8JH4 - chains A and P of the 23 polymer chains in the assembly; structure by electron microscopy, 3.20 A resolution.

# Chain A
Protein: DNA-directed RNA polymerase subunit
Source organism: Komagataella phaffii
Notes: EC 2.7.7.6
UniProt: C4R4Y0 (C4R4Y0_KOMPG); residues 1-1743 here = UniProt positions 1-1743
Sequence (1743 residues; row label = number of the first residue in the row):
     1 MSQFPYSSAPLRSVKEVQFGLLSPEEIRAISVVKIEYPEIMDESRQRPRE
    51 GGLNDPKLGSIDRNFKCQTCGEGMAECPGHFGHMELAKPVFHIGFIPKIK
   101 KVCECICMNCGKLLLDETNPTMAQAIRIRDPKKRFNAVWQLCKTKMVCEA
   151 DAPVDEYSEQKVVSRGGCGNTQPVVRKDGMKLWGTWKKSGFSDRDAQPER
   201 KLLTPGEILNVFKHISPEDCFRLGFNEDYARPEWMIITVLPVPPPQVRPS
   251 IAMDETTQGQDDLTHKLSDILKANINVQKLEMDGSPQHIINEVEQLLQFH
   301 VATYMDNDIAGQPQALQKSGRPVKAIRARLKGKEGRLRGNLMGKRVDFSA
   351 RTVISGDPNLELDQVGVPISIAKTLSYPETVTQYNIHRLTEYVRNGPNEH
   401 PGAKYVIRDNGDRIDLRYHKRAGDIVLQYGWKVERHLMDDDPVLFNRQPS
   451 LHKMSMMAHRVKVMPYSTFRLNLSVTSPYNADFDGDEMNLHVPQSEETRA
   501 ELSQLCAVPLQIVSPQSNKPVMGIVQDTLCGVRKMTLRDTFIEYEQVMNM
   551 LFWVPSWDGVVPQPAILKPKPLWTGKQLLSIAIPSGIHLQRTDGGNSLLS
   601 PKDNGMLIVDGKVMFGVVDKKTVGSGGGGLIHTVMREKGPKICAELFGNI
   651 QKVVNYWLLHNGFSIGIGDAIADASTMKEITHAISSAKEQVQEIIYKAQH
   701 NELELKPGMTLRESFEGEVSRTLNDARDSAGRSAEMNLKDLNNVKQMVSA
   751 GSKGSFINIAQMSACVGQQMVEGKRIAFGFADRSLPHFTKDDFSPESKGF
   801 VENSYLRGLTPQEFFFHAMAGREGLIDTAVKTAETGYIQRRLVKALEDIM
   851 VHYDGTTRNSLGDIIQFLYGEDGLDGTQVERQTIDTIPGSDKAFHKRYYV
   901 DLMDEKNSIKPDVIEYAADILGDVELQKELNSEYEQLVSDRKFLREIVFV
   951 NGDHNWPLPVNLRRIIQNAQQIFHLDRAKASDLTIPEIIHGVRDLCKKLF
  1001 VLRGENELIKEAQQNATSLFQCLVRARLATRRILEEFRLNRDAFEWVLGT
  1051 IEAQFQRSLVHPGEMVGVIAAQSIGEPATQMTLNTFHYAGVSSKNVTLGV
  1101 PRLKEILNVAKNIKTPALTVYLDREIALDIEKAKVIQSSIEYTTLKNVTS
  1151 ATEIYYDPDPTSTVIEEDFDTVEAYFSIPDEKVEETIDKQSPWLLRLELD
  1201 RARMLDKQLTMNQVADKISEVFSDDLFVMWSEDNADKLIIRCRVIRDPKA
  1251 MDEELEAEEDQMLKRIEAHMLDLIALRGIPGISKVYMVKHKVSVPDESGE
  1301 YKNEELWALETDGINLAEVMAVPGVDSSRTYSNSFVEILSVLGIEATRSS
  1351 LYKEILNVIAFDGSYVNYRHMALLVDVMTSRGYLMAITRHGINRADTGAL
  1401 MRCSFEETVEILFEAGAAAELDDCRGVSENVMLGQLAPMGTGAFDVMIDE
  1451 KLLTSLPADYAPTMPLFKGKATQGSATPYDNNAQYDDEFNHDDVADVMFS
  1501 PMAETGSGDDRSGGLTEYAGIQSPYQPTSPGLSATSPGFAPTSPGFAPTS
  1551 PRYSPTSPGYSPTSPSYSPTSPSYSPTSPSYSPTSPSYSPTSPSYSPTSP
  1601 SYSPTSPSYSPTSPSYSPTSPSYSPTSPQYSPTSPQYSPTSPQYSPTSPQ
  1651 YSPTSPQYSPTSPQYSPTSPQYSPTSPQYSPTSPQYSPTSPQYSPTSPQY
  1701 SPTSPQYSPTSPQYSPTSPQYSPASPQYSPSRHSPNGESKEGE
Disordered / not traced: 1, 149-167, 190-195, 1082-1094, 1178-1189, 1246-1257, 1464-1743
Bound ions: Zn2+ site 1: Cys-70, Cys-77, His-80; Zn2+ site 2: Cys-107, Cys-110, Cys-148, Cys-168; Mg2+: Asp-482, Asp-484, Asp-486 (shared with G10(P) of chain P)

# Chain P
Molecule: 10-nt RNA strand
Sequence (10 nucleotides; row label = number of the first residue in the row):
     1 GUCUUGGGUG
Bound ions: Mg2+: G10 (shared with Asp-482(A), Asp-484(A), Asp-486(A) of chain A)

# Interface between chain A and chain P
Contacting residue pairs (11):
  Ile-251(A) with G1(P), sugar contact; U2(P), sugar contact
  Ala-252(A) with G1(P), base contact
  Met-253(A) with G1(P), hydrogen bond to the base
  Arg-321(A) with U4(P), sugar contact
  Arg-447(A) with G10(P), hydrogen bond to the sugar
  Gln-448(A) with G10(P), hydrogen bond to the base
  Pro-449(A) with G10(P), base contact
  Asp-484(A) with G10(P), phosphate contact
  Gly-485(A) with G10(P), sugar contact
  Asp-486(A) with G10(P), hydrogen bond to the sugar
Other interface residues (no listed pair), chain A (12 interface residues in all): Asp-254, Asp-482

# In short
12 residues of chain A face 4 of chain P across their interface; the contacts include 4 hydrogen bonds. Among
the polar pairs are Met-253(A)/G1(P), Gln-448(A)/G10(P) and Arg-447(A)/G10(P). Cys-70(A), Cys-77(A) and
His-80(A) coordinate Zn2+ site 1. Cys-107(A), Cys-110(A), Cys-148(A) and Cys-168(A) coordinate Zn2+ site 2.
Chain A is DNA-directed RNA polymerase subunit (Komagataella phaffii) and chain P is a 10-nt RNA strand; the
structure, RNA polymerase II elongation complex containing 60 bp upstream DNA loop, stalled at SHL(-1) of the
..., was determined by electron microscopy together with 8JH2 and 8JH3 from the same study.
